Entry 6MST (electron microscopy, 2.70 A resolution); this record covers chains A and E of the 12 polymer chains in the assembly.

== Chain A (and E) ==
Name: Serum amyloid A-1 protein
Source organism: Homo sapiens
Notes: chain E of this document is another copy of the same molecule, construct and numbering; everything in this record applies to it too
UniProt: P0DJI8 (SAA1_HUMAN); residues 2-67 here correspond to UniProt positions 20-85 (UniProt number = residue number + 18)
Amino-acid sequence (66 residues; numbered 2 to 67; the number before each row is that of its first residue):
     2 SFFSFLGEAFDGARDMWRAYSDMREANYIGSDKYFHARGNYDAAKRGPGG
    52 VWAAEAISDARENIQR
Unresolved in the structure: 56-67

== Interface between chain A and chain E ==
Pairs across the interface (5):
  Tyr21(A) - Val52(E)  hydrophobic
  Asp23(A) - Gly50(E)
  Asp23(A) - Gly51(E)  hydrogen bond (side chain-backbone)
  Arg25(A) - Pro49(E)  hydrogen bond (side chain-backbone)
  Arg25(A) - Gly50(E)
Other interface residues (no listed pair), chain A (5 interface residues in all): Ser22, Glu26
Other interface residues (no listed pair), chain E (6 interface residues in all): Arg47, Ala54

== In short ==
The interface between chain A and chain E involves 5 residues on one side and 6 on the other; the contacts
include 2 hydrogen bonds. Polar contacts include Asp23(A)-Gly51(E) and Arg25(A)-Pro49(E).
Chain A and chain E are both Serum amyloid A-1 protein (Homo sapiens); the structure, Cryo-EM structure of
human AA amyloid fibril, was determined by electron microscopy, deposited together with 6DSO.
